Entry 7DBH (electron microscopy, 3.60 A resolution); this record covers chains G and J of the 10 polymer chains in the assembly.

# Chain G
Name: Histone H2A type 1-B
Source organism: Mus musculus
UniProtKB: C0HKE1 (H2A1B_MOUSE); residues 0-129 here correspond to UniProt positions 1-130 (UniProt number = residue number + 1)
Amino-acid sequence (133 residues; row label = number of the first residue in the row; numbers below 1 keep their minus sign (Gly-3 is residue -3)):
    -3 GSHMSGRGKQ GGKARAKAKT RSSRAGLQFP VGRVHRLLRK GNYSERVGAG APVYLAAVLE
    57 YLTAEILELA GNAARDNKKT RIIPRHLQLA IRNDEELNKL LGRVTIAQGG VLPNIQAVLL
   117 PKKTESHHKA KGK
Disordered / not traced: -3 to 13, 110-129
Construct notes: expression tag (-3 to -1)

# Chain J
Molecule: 145-nt DNA strand
Source organism: Mus musculus
Sequence (145 nucleotides; each row starts with the number of its first residue; numbers below 1 keep their minus sign (DA-72 is residue -72)):
   -72 ATCGATGTAT ATATCTGACA CGTGCCTGGA GACTAGGGAG TAATCCCCTT GGCGGTTAAA
   -12 ACGCGGGGGA CAGCGCGTAC GTGCGTTTAA GCGGTGCTAG AGCTGTCTAC GACCAATTGA
    48 GCGGCCTCGG CACCGGGATT CTGAT
Disordered / not traced: -72 to -62, 65-72

# Interface between chain G and chain J
Residue-residue contacts (12):
  Lys15(G) with DA-43(J), phosphate contact; DG-42(J), phosphate contact
  Thr16(G) with DA-43(J), phosphate contact
  Arg17(G) with DA-43(J), salt bridge to the phosphate
  Gly28(G) with DG-44(J), phosphate contact; DA-43(J), phosphate contact
  Arg29(G) with DG-44(J), hydrogen bond to the phosphate
  Arg32(G) with DG-45(J), sugar contact; DG-44(J), salt bridge to the phosphate
  Arg42(G) with DG-35(J), sugar contact
  Arg77(G) with DA-55(J), phosphate contact; DC-54(J), salt bridge to the phosphate
Interface residues without a listed pair, chain G (10 interface residues in all): Ala14, Ser18
Interface residues without a listed pair, chain J (8 interface residues in all): DG-37

# Overview
Chain G and chain J form an interface of 10 and 8 residues respectively; the contacts include 1 hydrogen bond
and 3 salt bridges. Polar contacts include Arg29(G)-DG-44(J), Arg17(G)-DA-43(J) and Arg32(G)-DG-44(J).
Chain G is Histone H2A type 1-B and chain J is a 145-nt DNA strand, both from Mus musculus; the structure, The
mouse nucleosome structure containing H3mm18, was determined by electron microscopy, deposited together with
7VBM.
